PDB entry 9H90 | electron microscopy, 2.80 A resolution | chains e and a of the 18 polymer chains in the assembly

== Chain e ==
Name: 30S ribosomal protein S5
From: Vibrio natriegens
UniProtKB: A0AAN1CUS4 (A0AAN1CUS4_VIBNA); residue numbers follow UniProt; this construct covers 1-167
Chain sequence (167 residues; each row starts with the number of its first residue):
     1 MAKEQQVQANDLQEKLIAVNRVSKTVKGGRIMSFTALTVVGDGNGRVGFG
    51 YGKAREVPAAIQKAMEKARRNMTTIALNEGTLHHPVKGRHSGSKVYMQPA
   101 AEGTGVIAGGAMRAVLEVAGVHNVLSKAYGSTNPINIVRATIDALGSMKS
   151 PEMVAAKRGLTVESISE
Not modelled in the structure: 1-10

== Chain a ==
Molecule: 16S ribosomal RNA
From: Vibrio natriegens
Sequence (1544 nucleotides; row label = number of the first residue in the row):
     1 AAAUUGAAGAGUUUGAUCAUGGCUCAGAUUGAACGCUGGCGGCAGGCCUA
    51 ACACAUGCAAGUCGAGCGGAAACGAGUUAUCUGAACCUUCGGGGAACGAU
   101 AACGGCGUCGAGCGGCGGACGGGUGAGUAAUGCCUAGGAAAUUGCCCUGA
   151 UGUGGGGGAUAACCAUUGGAAACGAUGGCUAAUACCGCAUGAUGCCUACG
   201 GGCCAAAGAGGGGGACCUUCGGGCCUCUCGCGUCAGGAUAUGCCUAGGUG
   251 GGAUUAGCUAGUUGGUGAGGUAAGGGCUCACCAAGGCGACGAUCCCUAGC
   301 UGGUCUGAGAGGAUGAUCAGCCACACUGGAACUGAGACACGGUCCAGACU
   351 CCUACGGGAGGCAGCAGUGGGGAAUAUUGCACAAUGGGCGCAAGCCUGAU
   401 GCAGCCAUGCCGCGUGUGUGAAGAAGGCCUUCGGGUUGUAAAGCACUUUC
   451 AGUCGUGAGGAAGGUAGUGUAGUUAAUAGCUGCAUUAUUUGACGUUAGCG
   501 ACAGAAGAAGCACCGGCUAACUCCGUGCCAGCAGCCGCGGUAAUACGGAG
   551 GGUGCGAGCGUUAAUCGGAAUUACUGGGCGUAAAGCGCAUGCAGGUGGUU
   601 UGUUAAGUCAGAUGUGAAAGCCCGGGGCUCAACCUCGGAAUAGCAUUUGA
   651 AACUGGCAGACUAGAGUACUGUAGAGGGGGGUAGAAUUUCAGGUGUAGCG
   701 GUGAAAUGCGUAGAGAUCUGAAGGAAUACCGGUGGCGAAGGCGGCCCCCU
   751 GGACAGAUACUGACACUCAGAUGCGAAAGCGUGGGGAGCAAACAGGAUUA
   801 GAUACCCUGGUAGUCCACGCCGUAAACGAUGUCUACUUGGAGGUUGUGGC
   851 CUUGAGCCGUGGCUUUCGGAGCUAACGCGUUAAGUAGACCGCCUGGGGAG
   901 UACGGUCGCAAGAUUAAAACUCAAAUGAAUUGACGGGGGCCCGCACAAGC
   951 GGUGGAGCAUGUGGUUUAAUUCGAUGCAACGCGAAGAACCUUACCUACUC
  1001 UUGACAUCCAGAGAACUUUUCAGAGAUGAAUUGGUGCCUUCGGGAACUCU
  1051 GAGACAGGUGCUGCAUGGCUGUCGUCAGCUCGUGUUGUGAAAUGUUGGGU
  1101 UAAGUCCCGCAACGAGCGCAACCCUUAUCCUUGUUUGCCAGCGAGUAAUG
  1151 UCGGGAACUCCAGGGAGACUGCCGGUGAUAAACCGGAGGAAGGUGGGGAU
  1201 GACGUCAAGUCAUCAUGGCCCUUACGAGUAGGGCUACACACGUGCUACAA
  1251 UGGCGCAUACAGAGGGCGGCCAACUUGCGAAAGUGAGCGAAUCCCAAAAA
  1301 GUGCGUCGUAGUCCGGAUUGGAGUCUGCAACUCGACUCCAUGAAGUCGGA
  1351 AUCGCUAGUAAUCGUGGAUCAGAAUGCCACGGUGAAUACGUUCCCGGGCC
  1401 UUGUACACACCGCCCGUCACACCAUGGGAGUGGGCUGCAAAAGAAGUAGG
  1451 UAGUUUAACCUUCGGGGGGACGCUUACCACUUUGUGGUUCAUGACUGGGG
  1501 UGAAGUCGUAACAAGGUAGCGCUAGGGGAACCUGGCGCUGGAUC
Not modelled in the structure: 73-107
Small-molecule neighbours: spectinomycin (SCM): C1073, G1074, C1076, G1078, C1079, A1202, C1203, G1204, U1205, G1397, G1398, C1399

== Chain e / chain a interface ==
Contacting residue pairs - 84 pairs, chain e then chain a:
  Asn-20(e) with U17(a), hydrogen bond to the phosphate
  Arg-21(e) with A16(a), phosphate contact
  Val-22(e) with A16(a), sugar contact; A1090(a), phosphate contact; A1091(a), phosphate contact
  Ser-23(e) with G15(a), hydrogen bond to the base; A16(a), hydrogen bond to the sugar; A1090(a), phosphate contact; A1091(a), hydrogen bond to the phosphate
  Lys-24(e) with U931(a), sugar contact; A1091(a), hydrogen bond to the phosphate; A1092(a), salt bridge to the phosphate
  Thr-25(e) with G15(a), hydrogen bond to the base; U931(a), hydrogen bond to the sugar; G932(a), sugar contact; A1407(a), base contact; A1409(a), base contact
  Val-26(e) with G932(a), hydrogen bond to the sugar; A1409(a), hydrogen bond to the base
  Lys-27(e) with G932(a), sugar contact; A933(a), phosphate contact; A1409(a), hydrogen bond to the base
  Gly-28(e) with G1204(a), sugar contact; U1205(a), sugar contact; A1409(a), base contact
  Arg-30(e) with G15(a), hydrogen bond to the sugar; A1407(a), hydrogen bond to the phosphate; C1408(a), salt bridge to the phosphate
  Ile-31(e) with U1080(a), phosphate contact
  Thr-35(e) with A1090(a), phosphate contact
  Tyr-51(e) with G1089(a), hydrogen bond to the phosphate; A1090(a), hydrogen bond to the phosphate
  Lys-53(e) with A1090(a), salt bridge to the phosphate; A1091(a), salt bridge to the phosphate
  Arg-55(e) with U1080(a), hydrogen bond to the phosphate; C1081(a), salt bridge to the phosphate
  Lys-63(e) with G1082(a), salt bridge to the phosphate; U1083(a), salt bridge to the phosphate
  Arg-70(e) with G1084(a), salt bridge to the phosphate
  Lys-87(e) with G576(a), salt bridge to the phosphate
  Arg-89(e) with U873(a), salt bridge to the phosphate; A874(a), salt bridge to the phosphate
  His-90(e) with U1088(a), sugar contact
  Ser-91(e) with A19(a), hydrogen bond to the phosphate; A874(a), phosphate contact; U1088(a), base contact
  Lys-94(e) with G578(a), salt bridge to the phosphate
  Tyr-96(e) with A7(a), base contact
  Gln-98(e) with A7(a), base contact
  Ala-100(e) with G6(a), base contact
  Ala-101(e) with U5(a), base contact; G6(a), hydrogen bond to the base
  Thr-104(e) with G6(a), base contact
  Ile-107(e) with A7(a), phosphate contact; A8(a), phosphate contact
  Ala-108(e) with A8(a), sugar contact
  Gly-109(e) with A8(a), hydrogen bond to the sugar; G9(a), phosphate contact
  Gly-110(e) with G9(a), sugar contact
  Met-112(e) with G9(a), phosphate contact
  Arg-113(e) with A8(a), base contact
  Leu-125(e) with G6(a), base contact; A7(a), sugar contact
  Ser-126(e) with A7(a), hydrogen bond to the sugar; A8(a), sugar contact
  Lys-127(e) with G9(a), salt bridge to the phosphate; G568(a), hydrogen bond to the phosphate; A569(a), salt bridge to the phosphate
  Ala-128(e) with G9(a), hydrogen bond to the phosphate
  Tyr-129(e) with A7(a), base contact; A570(a), stacking on the base
  Ser-131(e) with A19(a), hydrogen bond to the phosphate; U20(a), phosphate contact
  Thr-132(e) with A10(a), hydrogen bond to the phosphate
  Asn-133(e) with C18(a), hydrogen bond to the phosphate; A19(a), phosphate contact
  Ile-135(e) with C18(a), sugar contact; U1088(a), sugar contact; G1089(a), sugar contact
  Asn-136(e) with C18(a), hydrogen bond to the phosphate; A19(a), hydrogen bond to the phosphate; U1088(a), hydrogen bond to the sugar
  Arg-139(e) with U1088(a), hydrogen bond to the phosphate; G1089(a), salt bridge to the phosphate
Other interface residues (no listed pair), chain e (49 interface residues in all): Gly-29, Gly-92, Ser-93, Pro-99, Gly-130
Other interface residues (no listed pair), chain a (40 interface residues in all): A308, G577, C934

== In short ==
49 residues of chain e and 40 residues of chain a are in contact, with 28 hydrogen bonds, 15 salt bridges and
1 aromatic stacking contact. Polar pairs include Ser-23(e)/G15(a), Thr-25(e)/G15(a) and Val-26(e)/A1409(a).
Ligands of chain a: spectinomycin.
Chain e is 30S ribosomal protein S5 and chain a is 16S ribosomal RNA, both from Vibrio natriegens; the
structure, Cryo-EM structure of the Vibrio natrigens 30S ribosomal subunit in complex with spectinomycin, was
determined by electron microscopy.
